PDB entry 5Y0C | X-ray diffraction, 2.09 A resolution | chains I and D of the 10 polymer chains in the assembly

# Chain I
Molecule: 146-nt DNA strand
Source organism: Homo sapiens
Sequence (146 nucleotides; numbered 1 to 146; the number before each row is that of its first residue):
     1 ATCAATATCC ACCTGCAGAT TCTACCAAAA GTGTATTTGG AAACTGCTCC ATCAAAAGGC
    61 ATGTTCAGCT GAATTCAGCT GAACATGCCT TTTGATGGAG CAGTTTCCAA ATACACTTTT
   121 GGTAGAATCT GCAGGTGGAT ATTGAT
Not modelled in the structure: 1
Bound ions: Mn2+ site 1: DA27, DT118; Mn2+ site 2 near DG68 (its only coordinating residue here); Mn2+ site 3 near DG121 (its only coordinating residue here); Mn2+ site 4 near DG134 (its only coordinating residue here)

# Chain D
Protein: Histone H2B type 1-J
Source organism: Homo sapiens
UniProt: P06899 (H2B1J_HUMAN); residues 0-125 here correspond to UniProt positions 1-126 (UniProt number = residue number + 1)
Chain sequence (129 residues; numbered -3 to 125; the number before each row is that of its first residue; numbers below 1 keep their minus sign (Gly-3 is residue -3)):
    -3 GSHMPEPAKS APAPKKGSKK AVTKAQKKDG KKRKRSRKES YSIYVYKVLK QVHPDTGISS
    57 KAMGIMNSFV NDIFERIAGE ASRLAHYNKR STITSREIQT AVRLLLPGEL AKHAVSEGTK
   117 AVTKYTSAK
Not modelled in the structure: -3 to 31, 124-125
Construct notes: expression tag (-3 to -1)
UniProt features mapped onto this chain:
  - modified residue: Pro1 (N-acetylproline), Glu2 (ADP-ribosyl glutamic acid), Lys5 (N6-(2-hydroxyisobutyryl)lysine), Ser6 (ADP-ribosylserine), Lys11 (N6-(beta-hydroxybutyryl)lysine), Lys12 (N6-(2-hydroxyisobutyryl)lysine), Ser14 (Phosphoserine), Lys15 (N6-acetyllysine), Lys16 (N6-(beta-hydroxybutyryl)lysine), Lys20 (N6-(2-hydroxyisobutyryl)lysine), Lys23 (N6-(2-hydroxyisobutyryl)lysine), Lys24 (N6-(2-hydroxyisobutyryl)lysine), Lys34 (N6-(2-hydroxyisobutyryl)lysine), Glu35 (PolyADP-ribosyl glutamic acid), Ser36 (Phosphoserine), Lys43 (N6-(2-hydroxyisobutyryl)lysine), Lys46 (N6-(2-hydroxyisobutyryl)lysine), Lys57 (N6,N6-dimethyllysine), Arg79 (Dimethylated arginine), Lys85 (N6,N6,N6-trimethyllysine) and 6 more in UniProt
  - glycosylation: Ser112 (O-linked (GlcNAc) serine)
  - cross-link (Glycyl lysine isopeptide (Lys-Gly)): Lys5 (interchain with G-Cter in SUMO2), Lys20 (interchain with G-Cter in SUMO2), Lys34 (interchain with G-Cter in ubiquitin), Lys120 (interchain with G-Cter in ubiquitin)
Bound ions: Mn2+: Val48 (shared with 1 residue of chain E)
From the paper describing this entry:
  - disease-associated variants - E76K: abolished binding to H3-H4
  - disease-associated variants - E76K: unchanged growth

# Chain I / chain D interface
Residue-residue contacts - 13 pairs, chain I then chain D:
  DA19(I) - Ile54(D)  phosphate contact
  DA19(I) - Ser55(D)  phosphate contact
  DA19(I) - Ser56(D)  hydrogen bond to the phosphate
  DT20(I) - Tyr42(D)  hydrogen bond to the phosphate
  DT20(I) - Gly53(D)  phosphate contact
  DT20(I) - Ile54(D)  hydrogen bond to the phosphate
  DA27(I) - Arg33(D)  phosphate contact
  DA28(I) - Arg33(D)  salt bridge to the phosphate
  DA28(I) - Glu35(D)  sugar contact
  DT38(I) - Ser87(D)  hydrogen bond to the phosphate
  DG39(I) - Arg86(D)  salt bridge to the phosphate
  DG39(I) - Thr88(D)  phosphate contact
  DG103(I) - Ser32(D)  phosphate contact
Interface residues without a listed pair, chain I (8 interface residues in all): DT21

# Summary
8 residues of chain I face 11 of chain D across their interface, with 4 hydrogen bonds and 2 salt bridges.
Polar pairs include DA19(I)-Ser56(D), DT20(I)-Tyr42(D) and DT20(I)-Ile54(D). The Mn2+ site 1 is built by
DA27(I) and DT118(I). The paper reports that E76K of chain D abolishes binding to H3-H4; E76K of chain D
leaves growth unchanged.
Here chain I is a 146-nt DNA strand and chain D is Histone H2B type 1-J, both from Homo sapiens. Entry 5Y0C
(Crystal Structure of the human nucleosome at 2.09 angstrom resolution) was determined by X-ray diffraction,
deposited together with 5Y0D.
